Entry 3CD2 (X-ray diffraction, 2.50 A resolution); this record covers chain A.

== Chain A ==
Protein: Dihydrofolate reductase
Organism: Pneumocystis carinii
Notes: EC 1.5.1.3
UniProtKB: P16184 (DYR_PNECA); numbering as in UniProt (aligned over 1-206)
Amino-acid sequence (206 residues; numbered 1 to 206; the number before each row is that of its first residue):
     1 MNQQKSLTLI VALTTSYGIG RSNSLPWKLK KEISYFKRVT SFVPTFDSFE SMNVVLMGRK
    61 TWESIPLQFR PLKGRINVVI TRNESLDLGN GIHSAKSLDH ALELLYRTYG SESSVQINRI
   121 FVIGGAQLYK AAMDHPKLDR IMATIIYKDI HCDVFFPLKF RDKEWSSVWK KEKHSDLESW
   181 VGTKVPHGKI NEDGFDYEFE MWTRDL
Residues lining bound ligands:
  - methotrexate (MTX): Ile-10, Val-11, Ala-12, Leu-25, Glu-32, Ile-33, Ser-34, Phe-36, Lys-37, Thr-61, Ser-64, Ile-65, Pro-66, Phe-69, Leu-72, Arg-75, Ile-123, Tyr-129, Thr-144
  - NADP (NAP; NADP nicotinamide-adenine-dinucleotide phosphate): Val-11, Ala-12, Ile-19, Gly-20, Arg-21, Asn-23, Ser-24, Leu-25, Trp-27, Gly-58, Arg-59, Lys-60, Thr-61, Ile-80, Thr-81, Arg-82, Asn-83, Lys-96, Ile-123, Gly-124, Gly-125, Ala-126, Gln-127, Leu-128, Tyr-129, Ala-131, Val-154
Curated features (UniProtKB/Swiss-Prot):
  - binding site (NADP(+)): Ala-12, Gly-18 to Ser-24, Arg-59 to Thr-61, Thr-81 to Asn-83, Gly-124 to Ala-131
  - binding site (substrate): Glu-32 to Lys-37, Arg-75

== Overview ==
Ligands of chain A: NADP and methotrexate. Curated annotation (UniProt) lists 22 NADP+-binding residues and 7
substrate-binding residues.
Chain A is Dihydrofolate reductase (Pneumocystis carinii); the structure, Ligand induced conformational
changes in the crystal structures of pneumocystis carinii dihydrofolate reductase complexes with folate ...,
was determined by X-ray diffraction together with 1E26, 2CD2, 4CD2 and 1CD2 from the same study.
